PDB entry 7FSE | X-ray diffraction, 2.89 A resolution | chain A

Chain A:
Molecule: Reverse gyrase
Source organism: Thermotoga maritima MSB8
Notes: EC 3.6.4.12, 5.6.2.2; engineered mutation(s): deletion of residues 389-459
UniProt: O51934 (RGYR_THEMA); the construct lacks a stretch of the UniProt sequence, so the offset changes along the chain: 1-394 = UniProt 1-394; 395-1043 = UniProt 456-1104
Amino-acid sequence (1043 residues; each row starts with the number of its first residue):
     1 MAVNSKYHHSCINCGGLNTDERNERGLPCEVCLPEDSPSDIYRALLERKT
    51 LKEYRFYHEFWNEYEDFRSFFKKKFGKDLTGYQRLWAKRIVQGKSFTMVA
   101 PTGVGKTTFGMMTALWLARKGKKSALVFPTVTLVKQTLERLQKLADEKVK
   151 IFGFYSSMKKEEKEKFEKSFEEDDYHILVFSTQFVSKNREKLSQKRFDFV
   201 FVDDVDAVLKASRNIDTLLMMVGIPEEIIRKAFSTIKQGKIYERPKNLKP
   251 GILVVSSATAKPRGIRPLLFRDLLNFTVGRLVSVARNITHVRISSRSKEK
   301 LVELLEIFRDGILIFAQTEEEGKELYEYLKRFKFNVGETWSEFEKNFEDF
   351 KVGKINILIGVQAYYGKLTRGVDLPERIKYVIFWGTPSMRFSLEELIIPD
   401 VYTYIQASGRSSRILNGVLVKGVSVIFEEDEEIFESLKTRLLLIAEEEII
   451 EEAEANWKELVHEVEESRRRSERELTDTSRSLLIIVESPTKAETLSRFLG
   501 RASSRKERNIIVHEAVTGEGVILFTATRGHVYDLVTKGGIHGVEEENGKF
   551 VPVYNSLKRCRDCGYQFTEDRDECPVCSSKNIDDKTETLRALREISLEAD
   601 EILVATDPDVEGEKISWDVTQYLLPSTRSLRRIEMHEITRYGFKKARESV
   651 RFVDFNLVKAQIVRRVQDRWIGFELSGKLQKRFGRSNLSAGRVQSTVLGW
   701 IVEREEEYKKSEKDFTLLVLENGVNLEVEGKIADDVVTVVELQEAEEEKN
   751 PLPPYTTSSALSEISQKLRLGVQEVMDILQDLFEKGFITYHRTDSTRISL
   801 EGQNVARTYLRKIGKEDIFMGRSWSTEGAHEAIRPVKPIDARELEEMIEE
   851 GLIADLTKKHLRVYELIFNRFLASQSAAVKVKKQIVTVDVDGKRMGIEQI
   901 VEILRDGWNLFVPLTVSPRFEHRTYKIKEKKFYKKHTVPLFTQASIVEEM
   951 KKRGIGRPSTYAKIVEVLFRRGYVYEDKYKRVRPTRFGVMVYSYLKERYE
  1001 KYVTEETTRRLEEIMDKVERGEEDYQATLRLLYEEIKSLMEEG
Not modelled in the structure: 1, 1042-1043
Ion coordination: Zn2+ site 1: Cys-11, Cys-14, Cys-29, Cys-32; Zn2+ site 2: His-58, Glu-303, Glu-306; Zn2+ site 3: Cys-560, Cys-563, Cys-574, Cys-577
UniProt features mapped onto this chain:
  - zinc finger: Met-1 to Ser-39 (RG N-terminal-type), Leu-557 to Asp-584 (RG C-terminal-type)
  - region: Gly-223 to Pro-250 (Insert region)
  - motif: Asp-203 to Asp-206 (DEAD box)
  - binding site (Zn(2+)): Cys-11, Cys-14, Cys-29, Cys-32, Cys-560, Cys-563, Cys-574, Cys-577
  - binding site (ADP): Phe-75, Asp-78, Gln-83, Gly-103, Gly-105, Lys-106, Thr-107, Thr-108
  - binding site (ATP): Gln-83, Ala-100 to Thr-107
  - active site: Tyr-790 (O-(5'-phospho-DNA)-tyrosine intermediate)
  - binding site (Mg(2+)): Glu-487, Asp-607
What the authors report for this chain:
  - contacts within the chain: Phe-391/Leu-396 (backbone contact), Phe-391/Glu-850 (hydrophobic contact)
  - conformationally variable residues (side-chain flip): Tyr-364, Tyr-365, Arg-370, Phe-391

Overview:
The Zn2+ site 1 is built by Cys-11, Cys-14, Cys-29 and Cys-32. His-58, Glu-303 and Glu-306 coordinate Zn2+
site 2. From UniProt: 8 Zn2+-binding residues, 8 ADP-binding residues, 9 ATP-binding residues and active-site
residue Tyr-790. From the paper: conformational variability at Tyr-364, Tyr-365 and Arg-370 among others;
contacts within the chain involving Phe-391, Leu-396 and Glu-850.
Chain A is Reverse gyrase (Thermotoga maritima MSB8); the structure, Crystal Structure of T. maritima reverse
gyrase with a minimal latch, was determined by X-ray diffraction, deposited together with 7FSF and 8OFB.
